6SSL - chains E and G of the 9 polymer chains in the assembly; structure by electron microscopy, 3.77 A resolution.

# Chain E (and G)
Molecule: Endogenous retrovirus group K member 24 Gag polyprotein
From: Homo sapiens
Notes: chain G of this document is another copy of the same molecule, construct and numbering; everything in this record applies to it too
UniProtKB: P63145 (GAK24_HUMAN); residues 1-246 here correspond to UniProt positions 283-528 (UniProt number = residue number + 282)
Chain sequence (248 residues; row label = number of the first residue in the row):
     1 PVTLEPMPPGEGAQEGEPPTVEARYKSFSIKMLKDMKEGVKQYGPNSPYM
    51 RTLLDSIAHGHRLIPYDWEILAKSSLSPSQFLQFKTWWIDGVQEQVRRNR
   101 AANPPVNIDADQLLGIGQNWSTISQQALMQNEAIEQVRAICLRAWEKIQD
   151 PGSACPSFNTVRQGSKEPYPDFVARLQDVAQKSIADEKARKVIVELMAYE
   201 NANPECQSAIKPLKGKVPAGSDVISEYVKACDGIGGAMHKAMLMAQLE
Not modelled in the structure: 5-20, 237-248 (chain G: 6-21, 237-248)
Differences from the reference sequence: conflict His59 (Tyr341 in P63145); expression tag (247-248)
Disulfide bonds: Cys206-Cys231
From the paper describing this entry:
  - mutagenesis - I193A/L196A: abolished binding to self-association

# How chain E and chain G interact
Residue-residue contacts (20; chain E residue first):
  Asp35(E) - Lys34(G)  salt bridge
  Gln42(E) - Glu38(G)
  Tyr43(E) - Glu38(G)  hydrogen bond
  Pro48(E) - Lys73(G)
  Pro48(E) - Pro78(G)  hydrophobic
  Tyr49(E) - Lys34(G)
  Tyr49(E) - Lys37(G)
  Tyr49(E) - Ser74(G)
  Pro170(E) - Leu82(G)  hydrophobic
  Pro170(E) - Gln83(G)
  Asp171(E) - Ser79(G)
  Val173(E) - Leu82(G)  hydrophobic
  Pro218(E) - Gln93(G)
  Gly220(E) - Ile116(G)
  Ser225(E) - Thr86(G)
  Val228(E) - Leu82(G)  hydrophobic
  Val228(E) - Thr86(G)
  Lys229(E) - Asp90(G)  salt bridge
  Asp232(E) - Trp87(G)
  Gly235(E) - Ala154(G)
Also at the interface, not in a pair above, chain E (20 interface residues in all): Thr52, Ala174, Gln177, Ala219, Glu226
Also at the interface, not in a pair above, chain G (19 interface residues in all): Lys41, Leu76, Ile89, Leu114

# Summary
20 residues of chain E face 19 of chain G across their interface, with 1 hydrogen bond and 2 salt bridges.
Polar pairs include Asp35(E)-Lys34(G), Lys229(E)-Asp90(G) and Tyr43(E)-Glu38(G). The paper reports that
I193A/L196A of chain E abolish binding to self-association.
Both chains are Endogenous retrovirus group K member 24 Gag polyprotein (Homo sapiens). Entry 6SSL (Human
endogenous retrovirus (HML2) mature capsid assembly, D6 capsule) was determined by electron microscopy
together with 6SA9, 6SSJ, 6SSK and 6SSM from the same study.
